1M1Y - chains E and F of the 8 polymer chains in the assembly; structure by X-ray diffraction, 3.20 A resolution.

[Chain E (and F)]
Protein: nitrogenase IRON protein 1
Source organism: Azotobacter vinelandii
Notes: EC 1.18.6.1; chain F of this document is another copy of the same molecule, construct and numbering; everything in this record applies to it too
Reference sequence: P00459 (NIFH1_AZOVI); residue numbers follow UniProt; this construct covers 1-289
Amino-acid sequence (289 residues; numbered 1 to 289; the number before each row is that of its first residue):
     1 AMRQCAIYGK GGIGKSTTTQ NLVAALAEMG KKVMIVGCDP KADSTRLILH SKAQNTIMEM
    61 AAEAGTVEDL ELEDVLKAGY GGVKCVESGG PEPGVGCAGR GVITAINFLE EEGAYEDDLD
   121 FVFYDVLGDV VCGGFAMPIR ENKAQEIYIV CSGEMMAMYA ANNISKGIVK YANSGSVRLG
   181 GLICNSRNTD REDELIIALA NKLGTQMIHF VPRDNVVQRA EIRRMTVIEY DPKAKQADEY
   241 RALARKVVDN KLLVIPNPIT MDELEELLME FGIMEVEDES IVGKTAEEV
Not modelled in the structure: 287-289 (chain F: fully traced)
Ion coordination: 4Fe-4S cluster Fe: Cys97, Cys132 (shared with Cys97(F), Cys132(F) of chain F)
Residues lining bound ligands: 4Fe-4S cluster (SF4): Cys97, Ala98, Gly99, Cys132, Gly133, Gly134

[Chain E / chain F interface]
Contacting residue pairs (59):
  Pro40(E) - Val130(F)  hydrophobic
  Lys41(E) - Met156(F)
  Lys41(E) - Tyr159(F)
  His50(E) - Gly283(F)
  Glu92(E) - Lys170(F)  salt bridge
  Pro93(E) - Lys166(F)
  Gly94(E) - Val131(F)  hydrogen bond (backbone-backbone)
  Gly94(E) - Cys132(F)
  Gly94(E) - Gly133(F)
  Gly94(E) - Ala136(F)
  Gly94(E) - Tyr171(F)  hydrogen bond (backbone-side chain)
  Val95(E) - Gly133(F)
  Val95(E) - Lys170(F)
  Val95(E) - Tyr171(F)
  Gly96(E) - Cys132(F)
  Gly96(E) - Gly133(F)
  Asp129(E) - Asp129(F)
  Val130(E) - Pro40(F)  hydrophobic
  Val131(E) - Pro93(F)
  Val131(E) - Gly94(F)  hydrogen bond (backbone-backbone)
  Cys132(E) - Gly94(F)
  Cys132(E) - Gly96(F)
  Gly133(E) - Gly94(F)
  Gly133(E) - Gly96(F)  hydrogen bond (backbone-backbone)
  Phe135(E) - Val130(F)  hydrophobic
  Ala136(E) - Gly94(F)
  Asn163(E) - Pro93(F)
  Lys166(E) - Pro93(F)
  Lys170(E) - Val95(F)
  Tyr171(E) - Gly94(F)  hydrogen bond (side chain-backbone)
  Tyr171(E) - Val95(F)
  Arg223(E) - Ile281(F)
  Arg223(E) - Gly283(F)  hydrogen bond (backbone-backbone)
  Arg223(E) - Lys284(F)  hydrogen bond (side chain-backbone)
  Arg223(E) - Thr285(F)  hydrogen bond (side chain-backbone)
  Arg223(E) - Val289(F)  hydrogen bond (side chain-backbone)
  Arg224(E) - Glu277(F)  salt bridge
  Arg224(E) - Val282(F)
  Met225(E) - Gly283(F)
  Met225(E) - Lys284(F)
  Glu229(E) - Gly283(F)
  Glu229(E) - Thr285(F)
  Tyr230(E) - Lys284(F)
  Tyr230(E) - Thr285(F)
  Tyr230(E) - Ala286(F)
  Asp231(E) - Ala286(F)
  Glu265(E) - Lys52(F)  salt bridge
  Glu277(E) - Arg224(F)  salt bridge
  Asp278(E) - Ile222(F)
  Ile281(E) - Arg223(F)  hydrogen bond (backbone-side chain)
  Val282(E) - Arg223(F)
  Val282(E) - Arg224(F)
  Gly283(E) - Arg223(F)  hydrogen bond (backbone-backbone)
  Gly283(E) - Met225(F)
  Lys284(E) - Met225(F)
  Thr285(E) - Arg223(F)  hydrogen bond
  Thr285(E) - Met225(F)
  Thr285(E) - Glu229(F)
  Thr285(E) - Tyr230(F)
Interface residues without a listed pair, chain E (40 interface residues in all): Pro91, Ala98, Leu127, Met156, Gly167, Ile222, Asp262
Interface residues without a listed pair, chain F (42 interface residues in all): Lys41, His50, Pro91, Glu92, Ala98, Leu127, Phe135, Gly167, Met261, Glu279, Glu287

[Summary]
Chain E and chain F form an interface of 40 and 42 residues respectively; the contacts include 12 hydrogen
bonds and 4 salt bridges. Polar contacts include Glu92(E)-Lys170(F), Arg224(E)-Glu277(F) and
Glu265(E)-Lys52(F). Bound to chain E: 4Fe-4S cluster.
Chain E and chain F are both nitrogenase IRON protein 1 (Azotobacter vinelandii); the structure, Chemical
Crosslink of Nitrogenase MoFe Protein and Fe Protein, was determined by X-ray diffraction together with 1M34
from the same study.
